PDB entry 4NO9 | X-ray diffraction, 2.90 A resolution | chains D and E of the 28 polymer chains in the assembly

[Chain D]
Molecule: Proteasome subunit alpha type-5
Source organism: Saccharomyces cerevisiae
Notes: EC 3.4.25.1
UniProtKB: P32379 (PSA5_YEAST); residues -7 to 252 here correspond to UniProt positions 1-260 (UniProt number = residue number + 8)
Chain sequence (260 residues; row label = number of the first residue in the row; numbers below 1 keep their minus sign (Met-7 is residue -7)):
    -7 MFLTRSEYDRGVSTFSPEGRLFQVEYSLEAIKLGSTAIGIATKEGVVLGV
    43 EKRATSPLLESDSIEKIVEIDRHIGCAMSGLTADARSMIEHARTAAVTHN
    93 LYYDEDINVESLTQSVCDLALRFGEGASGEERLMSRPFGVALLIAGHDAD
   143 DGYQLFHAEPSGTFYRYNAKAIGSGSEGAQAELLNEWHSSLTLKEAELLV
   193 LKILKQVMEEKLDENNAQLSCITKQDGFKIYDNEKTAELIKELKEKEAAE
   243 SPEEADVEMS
Disordered / not traced: -7 to 0, 118-124, 243-252

[Chain E]
Molecule: Proteasome subunit alpha type-6
Source organism: Saccharomyces cerevisiae
Notes: EC 3.4.25.1
UniProtKB: P40302 (PSA6_YEAST); residues 0-233 here correspond to UniProt positions 1-234 (UniProt number = residue number + 1)
Chain sequence (234 residues; each row starts with the number of its first residue; numbering starts at 0):
     0 MFRNNYDGDTVTFSPTGRLFQVEYALEAIKQGSVTVGLRSNTHAVLVALK
    50 RNADELSSYQKKIIKCDEHMGLSLAGLAPDARVLSNYLRQQCNYSSLVFN
   100 RKLAVERAGHLLCDKAQKNTQSYGGRPYGVGLLIIGYDKSGAHLLEFQPS
   150 GNVTELYGTAIGARSQGAKTYLERTLDTFIKIDGNPDELIKAGVEAISQS
   200 LRDESLTVDNLSIAIVGKDTPFTIYDGEAVAKYI
Disordered / not traced: 0-2
Swiss-Prot annotation at these positions:
  - modified residue: Ser13 (Phosphoserine)
  - cross-link: Lys190 (Glycyl lysine isopeptide (Lys-Gly) (interchain with G-Cter in ubiquitin))

[Interface between chain D and chain E]
Contacting residue pairs - 43 pairs, chain D then chain E:
  Arg2(D) - Gly7(E)
  Ser5(D) - Arg125(E)
  Thr6(D) - Gly7(E)
  Thr6(D) - Gln20(E)
  Phe7(D) - Gln20(E)  hydrogen bond (backbone-side chain)
  Phe7(D) - Tyr23(E)
  Phe7(D) - Ala24(E)  hydrophobic
  Phe7(D) - Arg125(E)
  Phe7(D) - Pro126(E)
  Phe7(D) - Gly128(E)
  Ser8(D) - Tyr23(E)
  Pro9(D) - Tyr23(E)  hydrophobic
  Pro9(D) - Glu26(E)
  Glu10(D) - Gln30(E)
  Gly11(D) - Tyr23(E)
  Gly11(D) - Ala27(E)
  Leu13(D) - Arg125(E)
  Gln106(D) - Arg81(E)  hydrogen bond
  Asp110(D) - Arg81(E)  salt bridge
  Leu113(D) - Pro78(E)  hydrophobic
  Leu113(D) - Arg125(E)
  Ser153(D) - Pro78(E)
  Thr155(D) - Gln59(E)
  Phe156(D) - Gln59(E)
  Tyr157(D) - Arg50(E)
  Tyr157(D) - Ala52(E)
  Tyr157(D) - Ser56(E)
  Tyr157(D) - Ser57(E)
  Tyr157(D) - Gln59(E)
  Arg158(D) - Leu55(E)
  Arg158(D) - Ser56(E)
  Arg158(D) - Ser57(E)  hydrogen bond (backbone-backbone)
  Tyr159(D) - Ala52(E)
  Tyr159(D) - Asp53(E)
  Tyr159(D) - Leu55(E)
  Tyr159(D) - Ser56(E)
  Asn160(D) - Leu55(E)  hydrogen bond (backbone-backbone)
  Ala161(D) - Leu55(E)
  Gln172(D) - Asp53(E)  hydrogen bond
  Gln172(D) - Leu55(E)
  Leu175(D) - Leu55(E)
  Leu176(D) - Glu54(E)
  Leu176(D) - Leu55(E)  hydrophobic
Also at the interface, not in a pair above, chain D (27 interface residues in all): Gly3, Glu117, Gly154, Trp179
Also at the interface, not in a pair above, chain E (27 interface residues in all): Asp6, Asn51, Leu76, Asp79, Tyr122, Gly123, Gly124

[Summary]
Chain D and chain E each contribute 27 residues to their interface, with 5 hydrogen bonds and 1 salt bridge.
Among the polar pairs are Asp110(D)-Arg81(E), Phe7(D)-Gln20(E) and Gln106(D)-Arg81(E).
Chain D is Proteasome subunit alpha type-5 and chain E is Proteasome subunit alpha type-6, both from
Saccharomyces cerevisiae; the structure, yCP in complex with Z-Leu-Leu-Leu-epoxyketone, was determined by
X-ray diffraction (same publication as 4NNN, 4NNW, 4NO1, 4NO6 and 4NO8).
